Entry 8ILM (electron microscopy, 3.30 A resolution); this record covers chains F and G of the 19 polymer chains in the assembly.

# Chain F (and G)
Protein: Ribulose bisphosphate carboxylase large chain
From: Synechococcus elongatus PCC 6301
Notes: EC 4.1.1.39; chain G of this document is another copy of the same molecule, construct and numbering; everything in this record applies to it too
UniProt: P00880 (RBL_SYNP6); numbering as in UniProt (aligned over 1-472)
Amino-acid sequence (472 residues; each row starts with the number of its first residue):
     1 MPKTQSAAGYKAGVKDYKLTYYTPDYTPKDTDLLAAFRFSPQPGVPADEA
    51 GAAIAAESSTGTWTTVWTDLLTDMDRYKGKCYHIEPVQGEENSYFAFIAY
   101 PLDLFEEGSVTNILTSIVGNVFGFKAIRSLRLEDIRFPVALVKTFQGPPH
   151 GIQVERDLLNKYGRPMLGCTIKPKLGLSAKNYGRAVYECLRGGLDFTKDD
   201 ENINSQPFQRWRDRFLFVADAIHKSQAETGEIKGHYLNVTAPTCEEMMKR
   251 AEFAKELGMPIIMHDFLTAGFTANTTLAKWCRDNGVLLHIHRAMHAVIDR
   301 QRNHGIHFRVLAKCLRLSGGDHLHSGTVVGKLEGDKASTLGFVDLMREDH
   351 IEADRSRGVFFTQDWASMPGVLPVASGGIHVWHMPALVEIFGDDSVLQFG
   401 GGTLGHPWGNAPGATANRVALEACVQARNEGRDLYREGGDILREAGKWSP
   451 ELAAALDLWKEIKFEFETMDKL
Disordered / not traced: 1-13, 470-472
Swiss-Prot annotation at these positions:
  - motif: E461 to E467 (Interacts with RbcX2)
  - active site (Proton acceptor): K172, H291
  - binding site (substrate): N120, T170, K174, R292, H324, S376
  - binding site (Mg(2+)): K198, D200, E201
  - site: K331 (Transition state stabilizer)
  - modified residue: K198 (N6-carboxylysine)
  - mutagenesis: E49 (E49A/C: Does not form the RbcL8-(RbcX2)8 complex), A53 (A53H: Wild-type formation of the RbcL8-(RbcX2)8 complex), W67 to L71 (Alters the RbcL-RbcS interface, RbcS cannot displace RbcX2 from assembly intermediate), E106 (E106Q: Protein aggregates, forms RbcL2-RbcX(2)2 homodimer intermediate poorly), A126 (A126Y: Reduced formation of the RbcL8-(RbcX2)8 complex), R212 (R212S: Forms stable homodimer in presence of RbcX2 but does not form RbcL8 form), E461 to L472 (Remains bound to GroEL), F464 (F464A: Remains bound to GroEL), F466 (F466A: Remains bound to GroEL)

# Interface between chain F and chain G
Contacting residue pairs - 7 pairs, chain F then chain G:
  K180(F) with D157(G); Y162(G)
  P207(F) with S367(G)
  R212(F) with D283(G), hydrogen bond (side chain-backbone); N284(G); G285(G)
  D213(F) with V154(G)
Also at the interface, not in a pair above, chain F (7 interface residues in all): S178, R210, F217
Also at the interface, not in a pair above, chain G (10 interface residues in all): L158, N160, R282

# Summary
7 residues of chain F face 10 of chain G across their interface, with 1 hydrogen bond. Its one hydrogen-bonded
contact is R212(F)-D283(G). UniProt lists active-site residues K172(F) and H291(F), 6 substrate-binding
residues, 3 Mg2+-binding residues and 22 mutagenesis sites on chain F.
Both chains are Ribulose bisphosphate carboxylase large chain (Synechococcus elongatus PCC 6301). Entry 8ILM
(The cryo-EM structure of eight Rubisco large subunits (RbcL), two Arabidopsis thaliana Rubisco accumulation
factors 1 ...) was determined by electron microscopy together with 8ILB, 8IO2, 8IOJ and 8IOL from the same
study.
